PDB entry 8VPK | electron microscopy, 2.63 A resolution | chains A and R of the 35 polymer chains in the assembly

[Chain A]
Molecule: 23S ribosomal RNA
Organism: Mycolicibacterium smegmatis MC2 155
Sequence (3120 nucleotides; each row starts with the number of its first residue):
     1 UAAGUGUUUA AGGGCGCAUG GUGGAUGCCU UGGCACUGGG AGCCGAUGAA GGACGUAGGA
    61 GGCUGCGAUA AGCCUCGGGG AGCUGUCAAC CGAGCGUUGA UCCGAGGAUG UCCGAAUGGG
   121 GAAACCCGGC ACGAGUGAUG UCGUGUCACC AGGCGCUGAA UAUAUAGGCG UCUGGGGGGA
   181 ACGCGGGGAA GUGAAACAUC UCAGUACCCG UAGGAAGAGA AAACAAAAUG UGAUUCCGUG
   241 AGUAGUGGCG AGCGAAAGCG GAGGAUGGCU AAACCGUAUG CAUGUGAUAC CGGGUAGGGG
   301 UUGUGUGUGC GGGGUUGUGG GACCUAUCUU UCCGGCUCUA CCUGGCUGGA GGGCAGUGAG
   361 AAAAUGUUGU GGUUAGCGGA AAUGGCUUGG GAUGGCCUGC CGUAGACGGU GAGAGCCCGG
   421 UACGUGAAAA CCCGACGUCU GUCUUGAUGG UGUUCCCGAG UAGCAGCGGG CCCGUGGAAU
   481 CUGCUGUGAA UCUGCCGGGA CCACCCGGUA AGCCUGAAUA CUUCCCAGUG ACCGAUAGCG
   541 GAUUAGUACC GUGAGGGAAU GGUGAAAAGU ACCCCGGGAG GGGAGUGAAA GAGUACCUGA
   601 AACCGUGCGC UUACAAUCCG UCAGAGCCCU CGACGUGUCG UGGGGUGAUG GCGUGCCUUU
   661 UGAAGAAUGA GCCUGCGAGU CAGGGACAUG UCGCGAGGUU AACCCGGGUG GGGUAGCCGC
   721 AGCGAAAGCG AGUCUGAAUA GGGCGUAUCC ACACAAGAGU GUGUGGUGUA GUGGUGUGUU
   781 CUGGACCCGA AGCGGAGUGA UCUACCCAUG GCCAGGGUGA AGCGCGGGUA AGACCGCGUG
   841 GAGGCCCGAA CCCACUUAGG UUGAAGACUG AGGGGAUGAG CUGUGGGUAG GGGUGAAAGG
   901 CCAAUCAAAC UCCGUGAUAG CUGGUUCUCC CCGAAAUGCA UUUAGGUGCA GCGUCGCAUG
   961 UUUCUUGCCG GAGGUAGAGC UACUGGAUGG CCGAUGGGCC CCACAGGGUU ACUGACGUCA
  1021 GCCAAACUCC GAAUGCCGGU AAGUCCAAGA GUGCGGCAGU GAGACGGCGG GGGAUAAGCU
  1081 CCGUGCGUCG AGAGGGAAAC AGCCCAGAUC GCCGGCUAAG GCCCCUAAGC GUGUGCUAAG
  1141 UGGAAAAGGA UGUGCAGUCG CGAAGACAAC CAGGAGGUUG GCUUAGAAGC AGCCACCCUU
  1201 GAAAGAGUGC GUAAUAGCUC ACUGGUCAAG UGAUUGUGCG CCGAUAAUGU AGCGGGGCUC
  1261 AAGCACACCG CCGAAGCCGC GGCAGCCAAC GUGUUGGCUG GGUAGGGGAG CGUCCUGCAU
  1321 CCGGUGAAGC CGCCGAGUGA UCGAGUGGUG GAGGGUGUGG GAGUGAGAAU GCAGGCAUGA
  1381 GUAGCGAUUA GGCAAGUGAG AACCUUGCCC GCCGAAAGAC CAAGGGUUCC UGGGCCAGGC
  1441 CAGUCCGCCC AGGGUGAGUC GGGACCUAAG GCGAGGCCGA CAGGCGUAGU CGAUGGACAA
  1501 CGGGUUGAUA UUCCCGUACC CGUGUAUGUG CGUCCAUGAU GAAUCAGCGG UACUAACCAU
  1561 CCAAAACCAC CGUGACCGCA CCUUUCGGGG UGUGGCGUUG GUGGGGCUGC AUGGGACCUU
  1621 CGUUGGUAGU AGUCAAGCGA UGGGGUGACG CAGGAAGGUA GCCGUACCGG UCAGUGGUAA
  1681 UACCGGGGUA AGCCUGUAGG GAGUCAGAUA GGUAAAUCCG UCUGGCAUAU AUCCUGAGAG
  1741 GUGAUGCAUA GCCGAGUGAG GCGAAUUCGG UGAUCCUAUG CUGCCGAGAA AAGCCUCUAG
  1801 CGAGGACAUA CACGGCCCGU ACCCCAAACC AACACAGGUG GUCAGGUAGA GAAUACUAAG
  1861 GCGUACGAGU GAACUAUGGU UAAGGAACUC GGCAAAAUGC CCCCGUAACU UCGGGAGAAG
  1921 GGGGACCCAC AUGGCGUGUA AGCCUUUACG GCCCAAGCGU GAGUGGGUGG CACAAACCAG
  1981 UGAGAAGCGA CUGUUUACUA AAAACACAGG UCCGUGCGAA GUCGCAAGAC GAUGUAUACG
  2041 GACUGACGCC UGCCCGGUGC UGGAAGGUUA AGAGGACCCG UUAACUCCCU UUGGGGGUGA
  2101 AGCGGAGAAU UUAAGCCCCA GUAAACGGCG GUGGUAACUA UAACCAUCCU AAGGUAGCGA
  2161 AAUUCCUUGU CGGGUAAGUU CCGACCUGCA CGAAUGGCGU AACGACUUCU CAACUGUCUC
  2221 AACCAUAGAC UCGGCGAAAU UGCACUACGA GUAAAGAUGC UCGUUACGCG CGGCAGGACG
  2281 AAAAGACCCC GGGACCUUCA CUACAACUUG GUAUUGGUGC UCGAUACGGU UUGUGUAGGA
  2341 UAGGUGGGAG ACUGUGAAGC UCACACGCCA GUGUGGGUGG AGUCGUUGUU GAAAUACCAC
  2401 UCUGAUCGUA UUGGGCCUCU AACCUCGGAC CGUAUAUCCG GUUCAGGGAC AGUGCCUGGU
  2461 GGGUAGUUUA ACUGGGGCGG UUGCCUCCUA AAAUGUAACG GAGGCGCCCA AAGGUUCCCU
  2521 CAACCUGGAC GGCAAUCAGG UGUUGAGUGU AAGUGCACAA GGGAGCUUGA CUGCGAGACG
  2581 GACAUGUCGA GCAGGGACGA AAGUCGGGAC UAGUGAUCCG GCACCUCUGA GUGGAAGGGG
  2641 UGUCGCUCAA CGGAUAAAAG GUACCCCGGG GAUAACAGGC UGAUCUUCCC CAAGAGUCCA
  2701 UAUCGACGGG AUGGUUUGGC ACCUCGAUGU CGGCUCGUCG CAUCCUGGGG CUGGAGCAGG
  2761 UCCCAAGGGU UGGGCUGUUC GCCCAUUAAA GCGGCACGCG AGCUGGGUUU AGAACGUCGU
  2821 GAGACAGUUC GGUCUCUAUC CGCCGCGCGC GUCAGAAGCU UGAGGAAACC UGUCCCUAGU
  2881 ACGAGAGGAC CGGGACGGAC GAACCUCUGG UAUACCAGUU GUCCCACCAG GGGCACGGCU
  2941 GGAUAGCCAC GUUCGGACAG GAUAACCGCU GAAAGCAUCU AAGCGGGAAA CCUCUUCCAA
  3001 GACCAGGCUU CUCACCCUCU AGGAGGGAUA AGGCCCCCCG CAGACCACGG GAUUGAUAGA
  3061 CCAGACCUGG AAGCCUAGUA AUAGGUGCAG GGAACUGGCA CUAACCGGCC GAAAACUUAC
Unresolved in the structure: 1, 1546-1619, 2056-2152
Residues lining bound ligands: erythromycin a (ERY): U861, A2282, A2283, A2286, A2727, G2729, U2833, C2834, U2835
What the authors report for this chain:
  - binding site for erythromycin a: A2282, U2835

[Chain R]
Molecule: 50S Ribosomal Protein L20
Organism: Mycolicibacterium smegmatis MC2 155
UniProt: A0QYU6 (RL20_MYCS2); numbering as in UniProt (aligned over 1-129)
Chain sequence (129 residues; row label = number of the first residue in the row):
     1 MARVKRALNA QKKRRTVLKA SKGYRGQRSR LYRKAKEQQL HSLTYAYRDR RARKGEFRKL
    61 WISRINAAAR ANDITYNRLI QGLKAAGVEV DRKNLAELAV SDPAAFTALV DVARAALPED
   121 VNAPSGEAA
Unresolved in the structure: 1, 126-129

[Chain A / chain R interface]
Contacting residue pairs - 179 pairs, chain A then chain R:
  G13(A) / Arg-25(R)  sugar contact
  G14(A) / Arg-25(R)  hydrogen bond to the sugar
  C15(A) / Gly-23(R)  phosphate contact
  C15(A) / Tyr-24(R)  sugar contact
  C15(A) / Arg-25(R)  sugar contact
  C15(A) / Gly-26(R)  hydrogen bond to the phosphate
  C15(A) / Arg-30(R)  salt bridge to the phosphate
  G16(A) / Lys-22(R)  sugar contact
  G16(A) / Gly-23(R)  hydrogen bond to the phosphate
  G16(A) / Ser-29(R)  phosphate contact
  C17(A) / Lys-22(R)  salt bridge to the phosphate
  U26(A) / Lys-5(R)  salt bridge to the phosphate
  U26(A) / Ala-7(R)  sugar contact
  G27(A) / Lys-5(R)  phosphate contact
  C532(A) / Ala-2(R)  hydrogen bond to the phosphate
  C533(A) / Ala-2(R)  hydrogen bond to the phosphate
  C533(A) / Arg-3(R)  hydrogen bond to the phosphate
  G534(A) / Arg-3(R)  salt bridge to the phosphate
  A537(A) / Arg-3(R)  sugar contact
  A602(A) / Arg-30(R)  phosphate contact
  A602(A) / Leu-31(R)  phosphate contact
  C603(A) / Arg-30(R)  phosphate contact
  C603(A) / Leu-31(R)  phosphate contact
  C618(A) / Arg-28(R)  base contact
  C619(A) / Arg-25(R)  sugar contact
  C619(A) / Arg-28(R)  hydrogen bond to the base
  C619(A) / Gln-38(R)  hydrogen bond to the phosphate
  C619(A) / His-41(R)  phosphate contact
  C619(A) / Tyr-45(R)  hydrogen bond to the phosphate
  G620(A) / Tyr-24(R)  hydrogen bond to the phosphate
  G620(A) / Arg-25(R)  hydrogen bond to the phosphate
  G620(A) / Arg-28(R)  phosphate contact
  G620(A) / Gln-38(R)  hydrogen bond to the sugar
  G620(A) / Ser-42(R)  hydrogen bond to the sugar
  G620(A) / Tyr-45(R)  base contact
  G620(A) / Arg-48(R)  base contact
  U621(A) / Tyr-24(R)  hydrogen bond to the phosphate
  U621(A) / Ser-42(R)  sugar contact
  U621(A) / Tyr-45(R)  hydrogen bond to the sugar
  U621(A) / Ala-46(R)  hydrogen bond to the sugar
  U621(A) / Asp-49(R)  hydrogen bond to the sugar
  C622(A) / Asp-49(R)  sugar contact
  C622(A) / Arg-53(R)  hydrogen bond to the phosphate
  A623(A) / Arg-53(R)  salt bridge to the phosphate
  A623(A) / Phe-57(R)  phosphate contact
  G651(A) / Arg-48(R)  base contact
  G651(A) / Asp-49(R)  hydrogen bond to the base
  G651(A) / Glu-56(R)  hydrogen bond to the sugar
  C652(A) / Arg-48(R)  hydrogen bond to the base
  G653(A) / Tyr-45(R)  hydrogen bond to the sugar
  G653(A) / Arg-48(R)  hydrogen bond to the sugar
  G655(A) / Glu-37(R)  hydrogen bond to the base
  G655(A) / His-41(R)  salt bridge to the phosphate
  C656(A) / Glu-37(R)  sugar contact
  C656(A) / His-41(R)  salt bridge to the phosphate
  A670(A) / Arg-33(R)  hydrogen bond to the sugar
  C672(A) / Leu-31(R)  sugar contact
  C672(A) / Arg-33(R)  salt bridge to the phosphate
  C672(A) / Lys-34(R)  salt bridge to the phosphate
  C673(A) / Leu-31(R)  phosphate contact
  C673(A) / Tyr-32(R)  phosphate contact
  C673(A) / Arg-33(R)  salt bridge to the phosphate
  U674(A) / Gln-11(R)  hydrogen bond to the phosphate
  U674(A) / Arg-14(R)  salt bridge to the phosphate
  G675(A) / Lys-5(R)  hydrogen bond to the phosphate
  G675(A) / Ala-7(R)  phosphate contact
  G675(A) / Gln-11(R)  hydrogen bond to the phosphate
  G675(A) / Arg-14(R)  salt bridge to the phosphate
  C676(A) / Arg-3(R)  sugar contact
  C676(A) / Lys-5(R)  salt bridge to the phosphate
  C676(A) / Arg-6(R)  salt bridge to the phosphate
  G677(A) / Arg-6(R)  salt bridge to the phosphate
  C927(A) / Lys-13(R)  phosphate contact
  A1108(A) / Tyr-47(R)  hydrogen bond to the sugar
  A1108(A) / Arg-51(R)  sugar contact
  C1110(A) / Tyr-47(R)  hydrogen bond to the phosphate
  C1110(A) / Arg-51(R)  salt bridge to the phosphate
  G1111(A) / Tyr-47(R)  phosphate contact
  G1111(A) / Arg-50(R)  salt bridge to the phosphate
  G1111(A) / Arg-51(R)  salt bridge to the phosphate
  C1112(A) / Arg-50(R)  phosphate contact
  C1112(A) / Arg-53(R)  salt bridge to the phosphate
  C1112(A) / Lys-54(R)  salt bridge to the phosphate
  C1113(A) / Phe-57(R)  stacking on the base
  C1113(A) / Trp-61(R)  phosphate contact
  C1113(A) / Lys-93(R)  sugar contact
  G1114(A) / Trp-61(R)  sugar contact
  G1114(A) / Asp-91(R)  phosphate contact
  G1114(A) / Lys-93(R)  salt bridge to the phosphate
  G1115(A) / Arg-58(R)  salt bridge to the phosphate
  G1115(A) / Lys-84(R)  phosphate contact
  G1115(A) / Asp-91(R)  phosphate contact
  G1115(A) / Arg-92(R)  salt bridge to the phosphate
  C1116(A) / Arg-58(R)  salt bridge to the phosphate
  C1116(A) / Lys-84(R)  salt bridge to the phosphate
  C1116(A) / Arg-92(R)  salt bridge to the phosphate
  A1127(A) / Lys-59(R)  sugar contact
  A1127(A) / Ile-62(R)  phosphate contact
  A1127(A) / Ser-63(R)  sugar contact
  A1128(A) / Ile-62(R)  sugar contact
  A1128(A) / Ser-63(R)  phosphate contact
  A1128(A) / Asn-66(R)  hydrogen bond to the phosphate
  A1128(A) / Tyr-76(R)  sugar contact
  A1128(A) / Asn-77(R)  phosphate contact
  G1129(A) / Asn-66(R)  hydrogen bond to the phosphate
  G1129(A) / Arg-70(R)  salt bridge to the phosphate
  G1129(A) / Thr-75(R)  phosphate contact
  G1129(A) / Tyr-76(R)  hydrogen bond to the phosphate
  G1129(A) / Asn-77(R)  hydrogen bond to the phosphate
  G1129(A) / Arg-78(R)  base contact
  C1130(A) / Arg-70(R)  salt bridge to the phosphate
  G1131(A) / Asn-122(R)  hydrogen bond to the base
  U1132(A) / Asn-122(R)  hydrogen bond to the sugar
  C1268(A) / Asn-122(R)  hydrogen bond to the sugar
  C1268(A) / Ala-123(R)  hydrogen bond to the sugar
  C1268(A) / Pro-124(R)  phosphate contact
  C1269(A) / Arg-78(R)  hydrogen bond to the sugar
  C1269(A) / Val-121(R)  hydrogen bond to the sugar
  C1269(A) / Asn-122(R)  sugar contact
  C1269(A) / Ala-123(R)  sugar contact
  C1269(A) / Pro-124(R)  phosphate contact
  C1269(A) / Ser-125(R)  phosphate contact
  G1270(A) / Asn-77(R)  hydrogen bond to the base
  G1270(A) / Arg-78(R)  hydrogen bond to the sugar
  G1270(A) / Gln-81(R)  hydrogen bond to the sugar
  C1271(A) / Tyr-76(R)  phosphate contact
  C1271(A) / Asn-77(R)  sugar contact
  C1271(A) / Ile-80(R)  sugar contact
  C1271(A) / Lys-84(R)  phosphate contact
  C1272(A) / Arg-58(R)  salt bridge to the phosphate
  C1272(A) / Ile-62(R)  phosphate contact
  C1272(A) / Tyr-76(R)  hydrogen bond to the phosphate
  C1272(A) / Arg-92(R)  salt bridge to the phosphate
  G1273(A) / Arg-58(R)  salt bridge to the phosphate
  G1273(A) / Ile-62(R)  phosphate contact
  A1275(A) / Tyr-47(R)  base contact
  A1275(A) / Arg-48(R)  base contact
  A1275(A) / Arg-51(R)  hydrogen bond to the sugar
  G1312(A) / Asn-9(R)  hydrogen bond to the sugar
  G1312(A) / Lys-12(R)  hydrogen bond to the phosphate
  U1313(A) / Val-4(R)  base contact
  U1313(A) / Lys-5(R)  sugar contact
  U1313(A) / Leu-8(R)  phosphate contact
  U1313(A) / Asn-9(R)  sugar contact
  U1313(A) / Lys-12(R)  salt bridge to the phosphate
  C1314(A) / Arg-3(R)  hydrogen bond to the sugar
  C1314(A) / Val-4(R)  sugar contact
  C1314(A) / Leu-8(R)  phosphate contact
  G1329(A) / Leu-8(R)  sugar contact
  C1330(A) / Leu-8(R)  phosphate contact
  C1330(A) / Arg-15(R)  salt bridge to the phosphate
  C1331(A) / Arg-15(R)  salt bridge to the phosphate
  G1332(A) / Lys-22(R)  salt bridge to the phosphate
  C1333(A) / Lys-19(R)  phosphate contact
  U1341(A) / Lys-13(R)  phosphate contact
  U1341(A) / Thr-16(R)  base contact
  C1342(A) / Lys-12(R)  salt bridge to the phosphate
  G1361(A) / Ala-2(R)  base contact
  G1363(A) / Ala-2(R)  hydrogen bond to the phosphate
  G1363(A) / Arg-3(R)  sugar contact
  G1363(A) / Val-4(R)  hydrogen bond to the sugar
  U1364(A) / Val-4(R)  sugar contact
  G1365(A) / Arg-6(R)  sugar contact
  G1365(A) / Asn-9(R)  hydrogen bond to the base
  G1365(A) / Lys-13(R)  phosphate contact
  A1366(A) / Arg-6(R)  salt bridge to the phosphate
  A1366(A) / Ala-10(R)  phosphate contact
  A1366(A) / Lys-13(R)  salt bridge to the phosphate
  G1367(A) / Tyr-32(R)  phosphate contact
  G1367(A) / Arg-33(R)  hydrogen bond to the sugar
  G1367(A) / Lys-36(R)  salt bridge to the phosphate
  G1367(A) / Glu-37(R)  hydrogen bond to the base
  G2242(A) / Lys-34(R)  hydrogen bond to the sugar
  C2243(A) / Gln-27(R)  hydrogen bond to the phosphate
  C2243(A) / Arg-28(R)  hydrogen bond to the sugar
  C2243(A) / Lys-34(R)  salt bridge to the phosphate
  A2244(A) / Gln-27(R)  phosphate contact
  A2244(A) / Arg-28(R)  sugar contact
  C2245(A) / Arg-25(R)  salt bridge to the phosphate
Other interface residues (no listed pair), chain A (77 interface residues in all): A601, G671, A1274, A1362
Other interface residues (no listed pair), chain R (69 interface residues in all): Leu-40, Gly-55

[Overview]
Chain A and chain R form an interface of 77 and 69 residues respectively; the contacts include 56 hydrogen
bonds, 41 salt bridges and 1 aromatic stacking contact. Polar pairs include C619(A)/Arg-28(R),
G651(A)/Asp-49(R) and C652(A)/Arg-48(R). Ligands of chain A: erythromycin a. The paper reports a binding site
for erythromycin a at A2282(A) and U2835(A).
Here chain A is 23S ribosomal RNA and chain R is 50S Ribosomal Protein L20, both from Mycolicibacterium
smegmatis MC2 155. Entry 8VPK (Structure of Mycobacterium smegmatis 50S ribosomal subunit bound to HflX and
erythromycin:50S-HflX-B-Ery) was determined by electron microscopy, deposited together with 8VIO, 8VK0, 8VK7,
8VKI, 8VKW, 8VR4, 8VR8 and 8VRL.
